Entry 6ZR5 (X-ray diffraction, 2.70 A resolution); this record covers chains A and C.

Chain A:
Protein: Mitogen-activated protein kinase 8
Organism: Homo sapiens
Notes: EC 2.7.11.24
UniProtKB: P45983 (MK08_HUMAN), isoform P45983-3; numbering as in UniProt (aligned over 1-364)
Sequence (366 residues; row label = number of the first residue in the row; numbers below 1 keep their minus sign (Gly-1 is residue -1)):
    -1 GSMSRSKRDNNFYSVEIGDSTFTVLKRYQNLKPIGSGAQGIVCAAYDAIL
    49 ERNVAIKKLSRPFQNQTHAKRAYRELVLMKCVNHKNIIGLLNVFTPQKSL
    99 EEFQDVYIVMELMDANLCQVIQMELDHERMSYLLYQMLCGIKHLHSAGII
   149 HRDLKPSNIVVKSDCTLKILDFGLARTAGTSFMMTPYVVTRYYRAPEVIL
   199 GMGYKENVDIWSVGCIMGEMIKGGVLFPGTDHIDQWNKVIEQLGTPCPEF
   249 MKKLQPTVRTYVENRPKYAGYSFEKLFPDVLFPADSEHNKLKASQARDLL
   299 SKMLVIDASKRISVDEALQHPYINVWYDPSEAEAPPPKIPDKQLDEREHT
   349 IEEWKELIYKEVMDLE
Disordered / not traced: -1 to 2, 176-187, 363-364
Sequence notes: expression tag (-1 to 0)
Ion coordination: Mg2+ site 1: Glu73 (together with AMP-PNP); Mg2+ site 2: Asn156 (together with AMP-PNP)
Small-molecule neighbours: AMP-PNP (ANP; phosphoaminophosphonic acid-adenylate ester): Ile32, Gly33, Ser34, Gly35, Ala36, Gln37, Gly38, Val40, Ala53, Lys55, Glu73, Ile86, Met108, Glu109, Leu110, Met111, Asn114, Ser155, Asn156, Val158, Leu168
UniProt features mapped onto this chain:
  - motif: Thr183 to Tyr185 (TXY)
  - active site: Asp151 (Proton acceptor)
  - binding site (ATP): Ile32 to Val40, Lys55
  - modified residue: Cys116 (S-nitrosocysteine), Thr183 (Phosphothreonine), Tyr185 (Phosphotyrosine)
  - natural variant: Gly171 (G171S: In a renal clear cell carcinoma sample), Gly177 (G177R: In a glioblastoma multiforme sample)
  - mutagenesis: Lys55 (K55D: Abolished protein kinase activity), Thr183 (T183A: Phosphorylation blocked), Tyr185 (Y185F: Phosphorylation blocked)

Chain C:
Protein: Cyclic AMP-dependent transcription factor ATF-2
Organism: Homo sapiens
Notes: EC 2.3.1.48
UniProtKB: P15336 (ATF2_HUMAN); numbering as in UniProt (aligned over 20-58)
Sequence (40 residues; each row starts with the number of its first residue):
    19 YSDDKPFLCTAPGCGRRFTNEDHLAVHKRKHEMTLKFGPA
Disordered / not traced: 19-21, 58
Sequence notes: expression tag (19); engineered mutation Arg34 (Gln in P15336), Arg47 (His in P15336)
Ion coordination: Zn2+: Cys27, Cys32, His45, His49
UniProt features mapped onto this chain:
  - zinc finger: Phe25 to His49 (C2H2-type)
  - modified residue: Thr52 (Phosphothreonine)
Reported in the primary citation:
  - mutagenesis - C27A/C32A, K48E: decreased binding to Mitogen-activated protein kinase 8 (chain A)
  - Zn2+ coordination: Cys27, Cys32 (proposed by the authors, not directly observed)
  - mutagenesis - Q34R/H47R (100-fold): increased binding to Mitogen-activated protein kinase 8 (chain A)
  - mutagenesis - K48E: decreased catalytic activity with Mitogen-activated protein kinase 8 (chain A)

Chain A / chain C interface:
Residue-residue contacts (24; chain A residue first):
  Asp112(A) - Phe55(C)
  Ala113(A) - Phe55(C)  hydrophobic
  Gln117(A) - Phe55(C)
  Gln117(A) - Gly56(C)
  Gln117(A) - Pro57(C)
  Val118(A) - Leu53(C)  hydrophobic
  Glu126(A) - Arg47(C)  salt bridge
  Arg127(A) - Thr52(C)  hydrogen bond (side chain-backbone)
  Arg127(A) - Leu53(C)
  Tyr130(A) - Met51(C)  hydrophobic
  Leu131(A) - Leu53(C)  hydrophobic
  Lys160(A) - Leu53(C)
  Ser161(A) - Thr52(C)
  Ser161(A) - Leu53(C)  hydrogen bond (backbone-backbone)
  Asp162(A) - Met51(C)
  Cys163(A) - Met51(C)  hydrophobic
  Cys163(A) - Leu53(C)  hydrophobic
  Val323(A) - Val44(C)
  Trp324(A) - Lys48(C)  hydrogen bond (backbone-side chain)
  Trp324(A) - Met51(C)  hydrophobic
  Asp326(A) - Arg34(C)  salt bridge
  Asp326(A) - Phe36(C)
  Ser328(A) - Arg34(C)
  Glu329(A) - Lys48(C)  salt bridge
Other interface residues (no listed pair), chain A (20 interface residues in all): Met121, Tyr133, Val159
Other interface residues (no listed pair), chain C (12 interface residues in all): Lys54
From the paper, about this interface:
  - interface residues, chain C: Val44(C), Lys48(C), Met51(C), Leu53(C), Phe55(C)

Summary:
Chain A and chain C form an interface of 20 and 12 residues respectively, with 3 hydrogen bonds and 3 salt
bridges. Polar pairs include Glu126(A)-Arg47(C), Asp326(A)-Arg34(C) and Glu329(A)-Lys48(C). From the paper:
C27A/C32A and K48E of chain C reduce binding to Mitogen-activated protein kinase 8 (chain A); interface
residues Val44(C), Lys48(C) and Met51(C) among others.
Chain A is Mitogen-activated protein kinase 8 and chain C is Cyclic AMP-dependent transcription factor ATF-2,
both from Homo sapiens; the structure, Crystal structure of JNK1 in complex with ATF2(19-58), was determined
by X-ray diffraction, deposited together with 6ZQS.
